Entry 6W6F (X-ray diffraction, 3.20 A resolution); this record covers chain A.

== Chain A ==
Molecule: Probable dimethyladenosine transferase
From: Homo sapiens
Notes: EC 2.1.1.183
UniProt: Q9UNQ2 (DIM1_HUMAN); residue numbers follow UniProt; this construct covers 1-313
Sequence (313 residues; numbered 1 to 313; the number before each row is that of its first residue):
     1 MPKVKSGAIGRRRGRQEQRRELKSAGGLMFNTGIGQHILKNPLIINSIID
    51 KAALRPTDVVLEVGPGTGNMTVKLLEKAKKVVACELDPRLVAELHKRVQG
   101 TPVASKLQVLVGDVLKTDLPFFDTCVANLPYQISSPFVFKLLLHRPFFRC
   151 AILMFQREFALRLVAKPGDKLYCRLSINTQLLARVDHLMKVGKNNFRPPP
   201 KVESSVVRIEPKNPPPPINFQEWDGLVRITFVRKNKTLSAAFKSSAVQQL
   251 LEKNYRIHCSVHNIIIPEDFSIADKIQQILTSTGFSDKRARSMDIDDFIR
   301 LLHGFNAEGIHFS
Unresolved in the structure: 1-35
Swiss-Prot annotation at these positions:
  - binding site (S-adenosyl-L-methionine): H37, L39, G64, E85, D113, N128
What the authors report for this chain:
  - catalytic residues: E85
  - mutagenesis - E85A: abolished catalytic activity
  - mutagenesis - E85A: decreased binding to theRNAprobes
  - mutagenesis - E85A, E85G: decreased stability (from molecular simulation)
  - disease-associated variants - E85G (citing earlier work)

== In short ==
From UniProt: 6 S-adenosyl-L-methionine-binding residues. The paper reports the catalytic residue E85; E85A
and E85G reduce stability.
Chain A is Probable dimethyladenosine transferase (Homo sapiens); the structure, Structural and catalytic
roles of human 18S rRNA methyltransferases DIMT1 in ribosome assembly and translation, was determined by X-ray
diffraction (same publication as 6W6C).
